PDB entry 8K5A | electron microscopy, 3.30 A resolution | chains A and C of the 9 polymer chains in the assembly

# Chain A
Name: DNA-directed RNA polymerase subunit alpha
Organism: Escherichia coli K-12
Notes: EC 2.7.7.6
Reference sequence: P0A7Z4 (RPOA_ECOLI); residue numbers follow UniProt; this construct covers 6-236
Sequence (231 residues; numbered 6 to 236; the number before each row is that of its first residue):
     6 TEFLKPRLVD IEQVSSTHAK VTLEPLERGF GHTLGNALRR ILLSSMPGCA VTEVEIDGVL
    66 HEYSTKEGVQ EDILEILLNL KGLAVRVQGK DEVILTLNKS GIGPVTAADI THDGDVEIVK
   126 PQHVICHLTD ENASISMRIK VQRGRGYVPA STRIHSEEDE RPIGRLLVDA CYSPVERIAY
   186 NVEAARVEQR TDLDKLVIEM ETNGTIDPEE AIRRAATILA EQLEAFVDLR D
Disordered / not traced: 6
UniProt features mapped onto this chain:
  - region: Glu162 to Glu165 (Required for interaction with Crp at class II promoters)
  - mutagenesis: Arg45 (R45C: In rpoA112; temperature-sensitive, blocks RNA polymerase assembly), Glu162 to Glu165 (5-fold decrease in CRP-class II promoter-dependent transcription), Glu165 (E165K: 5-fold decrease in CRP-class II promoter-dependent transcription), Arg191 (R191C: In rpoA101; temperature-sensitive)

# Chain C
Name: DNA-directed RNA polymerase subunit beta
Organism: Escherichia coli K-12
Notes: EC 2.7.7.6
Reference sequence: P0A8V2 (RPOB_ECOLI); residue numbers follow UniProt; this construct covers 3-1342
Sequence (1340 residues; numbered 3 to 1342; the number before each row is that of its first residue):
     3 YSYTEKKRIR KDFGKRPQVL DVPYLLSIQL DSFQKFIEQD PEGQYGLEAA FRSVFPIQSY
    63 SGNSELQYVS YRLGEPVFDV QECQIRGVTY SAPLRVKLRL VIYEREAPEG TVKDIKEQEV
   123 YMGEIPLMTD NGTFVINGTE RVIVSQLHRS PGVFFDSDKG KTHSSGKVLY NARIIPYRGS
   183 WLDFEFDPKD NLFVRIDRRR KLPATIILRA LNYTTEQILD LFFEKVIFEI RDNKLQMELV
   243 PERLRGETAS FDIEANGKVY VEKGRRITAR HIRQLEKDDV KLIEVPVEYI AGKVVAKDYI
   303 DESTGELICA ANMELSLDLL AKLSQSGHKR IETLFTNDLD HGPYISETLR VDPTNDRLSA
   363 LVEIYRMMRP GEPPTREAAE SLFENLFFSE DRYDLSAVGR MKFNRSLLRE EIEGSGILSK
   423 DDIIDVMKKL IDIRNGKGEV DDIDHLGNRR IRSVGEMAEN QFRVGLVRVE RAVKERLSLG
   483 DLDTLMPQDM INAKPISAAV KEFFGSSQLS QFMDQNNPLS EITHKRRISA LGPGGLTRER
   543 AGFEVRDVHP THYGRVCPIE TPEGPNIGLI NSLSVYAQTN EYGFLETPYR KVTDGVVTDE
   603 IHYLSAIEEG NYVIAQANSN LDEEGHFVED LVTCRSKGES SLFSRDQVDY MDVSTQQVVS
   663 VGASLIPFLE HDDANRALMG ANMQRQAVPT LRADKPLVGT GMERAVAVDS GVTAVAKRGG
   723 VVQYVDASRI VIKVNEDEMY PGEAGIDIYN LTKYTRSNQN TCINQMPCVS LGEPVERGDV
   783 LADGPSTDLG ELALGQNMRV AFMPWNGYNF EDSILVSERV VQEDRFTTIH IQELACVSRD
   843 TKLGPEEITA DIPNVGEAAL SKLDESGIVY IGAEVTGGDI LVGKVTPKGE TQLTPEEKLL
   903 RAIFGEKASD VKDSSLRVPN GVSGTVIDVQ VFTRDGVEKD KRALEIEEMQ LKQAKKDLSE
   963 ELQILEAGLF SRIRAVLVAG GVEAEKLDKL PRDRWLELGL TDEEKQNQLE QLAEQYDELK
  1023 HEFEKKLEAK RRKITQGDDL APGVLKIVKV YLAVKRRIQP GDKMAGRHGN KGVISKINPI
  1083 EDMPYDENGT PVDIVLNPLG VPSRMNIGQI LETHLGMAAK GIGDKINAML KQQQEVAKLR
  1143 EFIQRAYDLG ADVRQKVDLS TFSDEEVMRL AENLRKGMPI ATPVFDGAKE AEIKELLKLG
  1203 DLPTSGQIRL YDGRTGEQFE RPVTVGYMYM LKLNHLVDDK MHARSTGSYS LVTQQPLGGK
  1263 AQFGGQRFGE MEVWALEAYG AAYTLQEMLT VKSDDVNGRT KMYKNIVDGN HQMEPGMPES
  1323 FNVLLKEIRS LGINIELEDE
UniProt features mapped onto this chain:
  - modified residue (N6-acetyllysine): Lys1022, Lys1200
  - mutagenesis: Ile561 (I561S: Resistant to antibiotics salinamide A and B), Ile569 (I569S: Resistant to antibiotics salinamide A and B), Ala665 (A665E: Resistant to antibiotics salinamide A and B), Asp675 (D675A/G: Resistant to antibiotics salinamide A and B), Asn677 (N677H/K: Resistant to antibiotics salinamide A and B), Leu680 (L680M: Resistant to antibiotics salinamide A and B), Glu813 (E813K: Disrupts the enzyme's active center)

# How chain A and chain C interact
Pairs across the interface (72; chain A residue first):
  Asn41(A) with Thr1217(C), hydrogen bond (side chain-backbone); Gly1218(C)
  Arg44(A) with Glu1083(C); Met1085(C); Tyr1087(C); Gly1215(C)
  Arg45(A) with Glu1083(C); Asp1084(C), salt bridge; Gly1215(C), hydrogen bond (side chain-backbone); Arg1216(C), hydrogen bond (side chain-backbone)
  Leu48(A) with Glu1083(C)
  Leu65(A) with Ile873(C); Gly874(C)
  His66(A) with Gly874(C); Thr927(C); Val928(C); Ile929(C)
  Tyr68(A) with Tyr756(C); Ile929(C), hydrophobic; Ala1055(C), hydrophobic; Lys1057(C)
  Thr70(A) with Ala729(C); Ser730(C), hydrogen bond; Lys755(C), hydrogen bond; Tyr756(C)
  Lys71(A) with Asp728(C); Ala729(C)
  Glu72(A) with Tyr726(C), hydrogen bond; Asp728(C)
  Gly73(A) with Tyr726(C); Asp728(C), hydrogen bond (backbone-side chain)
  Val74(A) with Asp728(C), hydrogen bond (backbone-side chain); Ala729(C), hydrogen bond (backbone-backbone)
  Gln75(A) with Val727(C); Val771(C), hydrogen bond (side chain-backbone); Ser772(C)
  Asp77(A) with Lys755(C), salt bridge; Tyr756(C), hydrogen bond; Asn766(C); Met768(C)
  Leu79(A) with Leu693(C), hydrophobic; Tyr756(C); Ile831(C), hydrophobic
  Glu80(A) with Arg694(C), salt bridge; Met768(C)
  Leu83(A) with Arg694(C)
  Lys86(A) with Gln824(C), hydrogen bond (side chain-backbone); Asp826(C), salt bridge
  Thr134(A) with Val727(C), hydrogen bond (side chain-backbone); Leu773(C)
  Tyr152(A) with Val823(C); Gln824(C)
  Pro154(A) with Arg1059(C)
  Ala155(A) with Arg1059(C), hydrogen bond (backbone-side chain)
  Ile159(A) with Glu876(C)
  Glu165(A) with Glu876(C)
  Ile168(A) with Tyr872(C), hydrophobic; Gly874(C); Ala875(C)
  Leu172(A) with Glu876(C)
  Asp174(A) with Asp826(C); Arg1059(C)
  Cys176(A) with Gln824(C), hydrogen bond
  Glu181(A) with Arg821(C)
  Arg182(A) with Asn1090(C), hydrogen bond (side chain-backbone); Thr1092(C)
  Ile183(A) with Gly1091(C)
  Ala184(A) with Glu1089(C); Asn1090(C); Gly1091(C)
  Tyr185(A) with Tyr1087(C), hydrogen bond; Gly1218(C)
Also at the interface, not in a pair above, chain A (42 interface residues in all): His37, Ser49, Glu76, Asp135, Ser156, Arg170, Asn186, Glu204, Glu206
Also at the interface, not in a pair above, chain C (48 interface residues in all): Pro769, Glu820, Glu825, Lys958, Ile1082, Lys1133

# Summary
The interface between chain A and chain C involves 42 residues on one side and 48 on the other, with 17
hydrogen bonds and 4 salt bridges. Polar pairs include Arg45(A)-Asp1084(C), Asp77(A)-Lys755(C) and
Glu80(A)-Arg694(C).
Here chain A is DNA-directed RNA polymerase subunit alpha and chain C is DNA-directed RNA polymerase subunit
beta, both from Escherichia coli K-12. Entry 8K5A (The cryo-EM map of open TIEA-TEC complex) was determined by
electron microscopy.
